4WHR - chains B and F of the 6 polymer chains in the assembly; structure by X-ray diffraction, 1.58 A resolution.

== Chain B ==
Molecule: Protocatechuate 3,4-dioxygenase beta chain
Organism: Pseudomonas putida
Notes: EC 1.13.11.3
UniProt: P00437 (PCXB_PSEPU); residues 301-538 here correspond to UniProt positions 2-239 (UniProt number = residue number - 299)
Amino-acid sequence (238 residues; each row starts with the number of its first residue):
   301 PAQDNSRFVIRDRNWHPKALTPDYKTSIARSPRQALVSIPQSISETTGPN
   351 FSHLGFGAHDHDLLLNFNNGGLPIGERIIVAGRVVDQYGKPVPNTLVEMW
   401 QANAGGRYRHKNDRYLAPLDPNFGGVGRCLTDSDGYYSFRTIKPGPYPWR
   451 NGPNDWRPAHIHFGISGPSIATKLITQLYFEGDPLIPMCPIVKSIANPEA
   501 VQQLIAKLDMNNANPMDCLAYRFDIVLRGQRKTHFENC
Modified residues: Cys-429 (S-hydroxycysteine; CSO)
Metal / ion sites: Fe ion: Tyr-408, Tyr-447, His-460, His-462
Residues lining bound ligands:
  - 4-fluorobenzene-1,2-diol (3N8), molecule 1: Arg-307, Phe-308, Ile-310, Pro-340, Gln-341, Arg-531, Glu-536
  - 4-fluorobenzene-1,2-diol (3N8), molecule 2: Leu-320, Pro-322, Ile-328, Arg-333
  - 4-fluorobenzene-1,2-diol (3N8), molecule 3: Leu-320, Pro-332, Arg-333, Gln-334
  - 4-fluorobenzene-1,2-diol (3N8), molecule 4: Ser-338, Ile-339, Pro-340
  - 4-fluorobenzene-1,2-diol (3N8), molecule 5: Arg-450, Pro-453, Pro-515, Met-516
  - 4-fluorobenzene-1,2-diol (3N8), molecule 6: Ala-513, Asn-514, Pro-515
  - 4-fluorooxepine-2,7-dione (3NJ): Tyr-324, Tyr-408, Tyr-447, Trp-449, Arg-457, His-460, His-462, Gln-477, Ile-491

== Chain F ==
Molecule: Protocatechuate 3,4-dioxygenase beta chain
Organism: Pseudomonas putida
Notes: EC 1.13.11.3
UniProt: P00437 (PCXB_PSEPU); residues 301-538 here correspond to UniProt positions 2-239 (UniProt number = residue number - 299)
Amino-acid sequence (238 residues; row label = number of the first residue in the row):
   301 PAQDNSRFVIRDRNWHPKALTPDYKTSIARSPRQALVSIPQSISETTGPN
   351 FSHLGFGAHDHDLLLNFNNGGLPIGERIIVAGRVVDQYGKPVPNTLVEMW
   401 QANAGGRYRHKNDRYLAPLDPNFGGVGRCLTDSDGYYSFRTIKPGPYPWR
   451 NGPNDWRPAHIHFGISGPSIATKLITQLYFEGDPLIPMCPIVKSIANPEA
   501 VQQLIAKLDMNNANPMDCLAYRFDIVLRGQRKTHFENC
Unresolved in the structure: 537-538
Modified residues: Cys-429 (S-hydroxycysteine; CSO); Met-488 (S-oxymethionine; MHO)
Metal / ion sites: Fe ion: Tyr-408, Tyr-447, His-460, His-462
Residues lining bound ligands:
  - 4-fluorobenzene-1,2-diol (3N8), molecule 1: Arg-307, Phe-308, Ile-310, Pro-340, Gln-341, Arg-531, Glu-536
  - 4-fluorobenzene-1,2-diol (3N8), molecule 2: Leu-320, Pro-322, Ile-328, Arg-333
  - 4-fluorobenzene-1,2-diol (3N8), molecule 3: Leu-320, Pro-332, Arg-333, Gln-334
  - 4-fluorobenzene-1,2-diol (3N8), molecule 4: Ser-338, Ile-339, Pro-340
  - 4-fluorobenzene-1,2-diol (3N8), molecule 5: Arg-450, Gly-452, Pro-453, Pro-515, Met-516
  - 4-fluorobenzene-1,2-diol (3N8), molecule 6: Ala-513, Asn-514, Pro-515

== How chain B and chain F interact ==
Pairs across the interface (11):
  Ile-310(B) / Pro-453(F)  hydrophobic
  Ile-310(B) / Asn-454(F)
  Asn-314(B) / Asp-323(F)  hydrogen bond
  Lys-318(B) / Asp-323(F)  salt bridge
  Arg-333(B) / Ile-328(F)
  Ala-335(B) / Lys-325(F)
  Leu-336(B) / Lys-325(F)  hydrogen bond (backbone-side chain)
  Ser-338(B) / Lys-325(F)  hydrogen bond
  Ser-338(B) / Asn-451(F)  hydrogen bond (side chain-backbone)
  Ser-338(B) / Gly-452(F)
  Ser-338(B) / Pro-453(F)

== In short ==
Chain B and chain F each contribute 7 residues to their interface, with 4 hydrogen bonds and 1 salt bridge.
Among the polar pairs are Lys-318(B)/Asp-323(F), Asn-314(B)/Asp-323(F) and Leu-336(B)/Lys-325(F). 3
4-fluorobenzene-1,2-diol molecules are bound between chain B and chain F.
Chain B is Protocatechuate 3,4-dioxygenase beta chain and chain F is Protocatechuate 3,4-dioxygenase beta
chain, both from Pseudomonas putida; the structure, Anhydride reaction intermediate trapped in Protocatechuate
3,4-dioxygenase (pseudomonas putida) at pH 8.5, was determined by X-ray diffraction (same publication as 4WHO,
4WHP and 4WHS).
